Entry 8QU6 (electron microscopy, 3.45 A resolution); this record covers chains F and H of the 10 polymer chains in the assembly.

# Chain F
Name: RNA polymerase sigma factor SigA
Organism: Mycolicibacterium smegmatis MC2 155
Reference sequence: A0QW02 (A0QW02_MYCS2); residues 1-466 here = UniProt positions 1-466
Chain sequence (466 residues; row label = number of the first residue in the row):
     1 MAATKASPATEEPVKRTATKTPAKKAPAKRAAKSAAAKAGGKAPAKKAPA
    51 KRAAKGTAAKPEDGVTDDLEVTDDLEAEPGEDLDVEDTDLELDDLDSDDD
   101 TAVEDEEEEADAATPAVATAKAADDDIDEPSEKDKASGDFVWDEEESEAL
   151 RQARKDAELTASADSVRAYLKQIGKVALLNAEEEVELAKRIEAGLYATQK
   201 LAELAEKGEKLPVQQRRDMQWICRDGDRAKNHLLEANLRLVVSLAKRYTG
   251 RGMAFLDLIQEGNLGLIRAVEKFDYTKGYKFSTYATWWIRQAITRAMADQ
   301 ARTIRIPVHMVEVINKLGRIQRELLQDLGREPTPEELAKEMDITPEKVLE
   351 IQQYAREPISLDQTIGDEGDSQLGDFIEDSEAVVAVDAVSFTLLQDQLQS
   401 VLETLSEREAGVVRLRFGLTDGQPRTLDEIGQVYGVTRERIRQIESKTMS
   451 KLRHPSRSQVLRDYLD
Unresolved in the structure: 1-138, 362-387

# Chain H
Name: Helicase
Organism: Mycolicibacterium smegmatis MC2 155
Reference sequence: I7G5V9 (I7G5V9_MYCS2); residues 1-736 here = UniProt positions 1-736
Chain sequence (736 residues; numbered 1 to 736; the number before each row is that of its first residue):
     1 MSGRDYEDELQSERDYVAGLYARLDAERAQSQRRYAAALREHGGTAVERD
    51 AEVRALAKDIARLNVADNGLCFGRLDTLDDARLYIGRLGIFDRDNDFEPL
   101 LLDWRAPMARPFYVATAANPENMRRRRQFHTLGRKVVDFTDEILGRPTGA
   151 EHDATNDAALLAAVNAPRGEGMRDIVATIQAEQDQVIRLDHTGVLVIEGG
   201 PGTGKTVVALHRVAYLLYTYRKQMERHGVLVVGPTPAFLDHIGRVLPSLG
   251 ESDAVFMTPGDFVPGLHVTAEDTPEAAEVKGSLKILDVLKAAVADRQELP
   301 SEPIPIDLSDVTMRIDAETAKWARDEARKTGLPHNEARAEFVDVVTYVVT
   351 ERAVARIGRGWLTRDDKHAWEKMRADVVGELEDHEQFNAALDALWPILTP
   401 EDVLAQLYTSHERLRAAGAPECLWRADGEAWTVSDVPLLDELVDLLGRNK
   451 AADEAAERERREEEAYAAGVLDLMVDREDLMDDEDHLLAQDLIDAEELAD
   501 RFKEQDNRELSERAAADREWTYGHVVVDEAQELSEMDWRLLMRRCPRRSF
   551 TIVGDLAQRRSPAGARSWGAMLDSYVPGRWVYKSLSVNYRTPAEIMAVAA
   601 AVLAEFAPDATPPDSVRACGVAPWARQVTDDDIASAIAEFVSEEAGREGT
   651 SVVIGPPDVPGTVPPSETKGLEFDAVLVVEPERILADGPRGAAELYVALT
   701 RATQRLGVLYRDALPQALAGLAEGDAAATVEQRTSA
Unresolved in the structure: 1, 164-173, 719-736
Bound ions: Mg2+: Asp483 (shared with 3 residues of chain D)
What the authors report for this chain:
  - mutagenesis - T206E, E529S/Q558N: abolished catalytic activity on ATP

# Interface between chain F and chain H
Residue-residue contacts - 29 pairs, chain F then chain H:
  Phe140(F) - Glu318(H)
  Phe140(F) - Thr319(H)
  Phe140(F) - Trp322(H)  hydrophobic
  Val141(F) - Trp322(H)
  Trp142(F) - Trp322(H)
  Trp142(F) - Val344(H)  hydrophobic
  Trp142(F) - Tyr347(H)  hydrophobic
  Glu146(F) - Tyr347(H)  hydrogen bond
  Ala149(F) - Arg374(H)
  Leu150(F) - Asp343(H)
  Ala153(F) - Arg374(H)
  Ala153(F) - Ala375(H)
  Arg154(F) - Asp343(H)  salt bridge
  Arg154(F) - Glu382(H)  salt bridge
  Asp156(F) - Lys372(H)  salt bridge
  Ala157(F) - Ala375(H)  hydrophobic
  Thr160(F) - Asp376(H)
  Asp164(F) - Lys372(H)
  Asp164(F) - Asp376(H)
  Arg167(F) - Ser309(H)
  Arg167(F) - Asp310(H)  salt bridge
  Arg167(F) - Ile357(H)
  Arg167(F) - Asp376(H)  salt bridge
  Arg167(F) - Val377(H)
  Arg167(F) - Glu380(H)  salt bridge
  Lys171(F) - Asp310(H)  hydrogen bond (side chain-backbone)
  Val242(F) - Trp361(H)  hydrophobic
  Lys246(F) - Trp361(H)
  Lys246(F) - Asp365(H)  salt bridge
Also at the interface, not in a pair above, chain F (19 interface residues in all): Asp139, Ser165, Leu170
Also at the interface, not in a pair above, chain H (25 interface residues in all): Glu326, Thr346, Arg352, Leu362, Met373, Val378, Gly379

# In short
The interface between chain F and chain H involves 19 residues on one side and 25 on the other, with 2
hydrogen bonds and 7 salt bridges. Polar contacts include Arg154(F)-Asp343(H), Arg154(F)-Glu382(H) and
Asp156(F)-Lys372(H). From the paper: T206E and E529S/Q558N of chain H abolish catalytic activity on ATP.
Chain F is RNA polymerase sigma factor SigA and chain H is Helicase, both from Mycolicibacterium smegmatis MC2
155; the structure, Mycobacterium smegnatis RNA polymerase transcription initiation complex with SigmaA, RbpA,
HelD and an upstream-fork promoter fragment, was determined by electron microscopy, deposited together with
8Q3I, 8QN8, 8QTI, 8R2M, 8R3M, 8R6P and 8R6R.
